PDB entry 8VWW | electron microscopy, 3.90 A resolution | chains A and L of the 5 polymer chains in the assembly

Chain A:
Name: GP38
Source organism: Crimean-Congo hemorrhagic fever virus strain IbAr10200
UniProt: Q8JSZ3 (GP_CCHFI); residue numbers follow UniProt; this construct covers 248-515
Chain sequence (268 residues; numbered 248 to 515; the number before each row is that of its first residue):
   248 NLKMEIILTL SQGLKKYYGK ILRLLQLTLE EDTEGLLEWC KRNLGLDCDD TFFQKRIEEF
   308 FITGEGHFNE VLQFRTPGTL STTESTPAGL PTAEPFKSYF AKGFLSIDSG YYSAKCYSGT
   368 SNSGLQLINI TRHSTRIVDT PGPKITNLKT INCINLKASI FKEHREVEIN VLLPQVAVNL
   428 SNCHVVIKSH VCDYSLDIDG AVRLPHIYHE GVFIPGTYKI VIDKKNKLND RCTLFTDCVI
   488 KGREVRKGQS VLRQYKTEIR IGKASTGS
Disordered / not traced: 325-339, 510-515
Disulfide bonds: C287-C295, C363-C439, C400-C485, C430-C479

Chain L:
Name: ADI-58048 Fab Light Chain
Source organism: Homo sapiens
Notes: antibody fragment or engineered binder
Chain sequence (214 residues; row label = number of the first residue in the row):
     1 DIQMTQSPSS LSAFVGDRVT ITCRASQSIS SYLNWYQQKP GKAPKLLIYA ASTLQSGVPS
    61 RFSGSGSGTD FTLTISSLQS EDFATYYCQE SYSIPFTFGP GTKVDIKRTV AAPSVFIFPP
   121 SDEQLKSGTA SVVCLLNNFY PREAKVQWKV DNALQSGNSQ ESVTEQDSKD STYSLSSTLT
   181 LSKADYEKHK VYACEVTHQG LSSPVTKSFN RGEC
Disordered / not traced: 150-157
Disulfide bonds: C23-C88, C134-C194

How chain A and chain L interact:
Pairs across the interface - 14 pairs, chain A then chain L:
  I398(A) - Y32(L)  hydrogen bond (backbone-side chain)
  K404(A) - Y32(L)
  K404(A) - S91(L)
  K404(A) - Y92(L)
  A405(A) - S30(L)  hydrogen bond (backbone-side chain)
  A405(A) - Y32(L)
  S406(A) - S28(L)
  S406(A) - Y92(L)  hydrogen bond
  I407(A) - S28(L)  hydrogen bond (backbone-side chain)
  E415(A) - Y92(L)  hydrogen bond
  N417(A) - Y92(L)  hydrogen bond (side chain-backbone)
  N417(A) - S93(L)
  T464(A) - I94(L)
  K466(A) - D1(L)  salt bridge
Other interface residues (no listed pair), chain A (12 interface residues in all): F408, K409, L419
Other interface residues (no listed pair), chain L (10 interface residues in all): Q27, T69

Summary:
12 residues of chain A and 10 residues of chain L are in contact; the contacts include 6 hydrogen bonds and 1
salt bridge. Polar contacts include K466(A)-D1(L), I398(A)-Y32(L) and A405(A)-S30(L).
Here chain A is GP38 (Crimean-Congo hemorrhagic fever virus strain IbAr10200) and chain L is ADI-58048 Fab
Light Chain (Homo sapiens). Entry 8VWW (CCHFV GP38 bound to ADI-46152 and ADI-58048 Fabs) was determined by
electron microscopy, deposited together with 8VVK and 8VVL.
